Entry 6X7A (X-ray diffraction, 2.08 A resolution); this record covers chain AAA.

Chain AAA:
Name: N-acetyltransferase Eis
Source organism: Mycobacterium tuberculosis (strain ATCC 25618 / H37Rv)
Notes: EC 2.3.1.-
Reference sequence: P9WFK7 (EIS_MYCTU); residue numbers follow UniProt; this construct covers 1-402
Sequence (422 residues; numbered -19 to 402; the number before each row is that of its first residue; numbers below 1 keep their minus sign (Met-19 is residue -19)):
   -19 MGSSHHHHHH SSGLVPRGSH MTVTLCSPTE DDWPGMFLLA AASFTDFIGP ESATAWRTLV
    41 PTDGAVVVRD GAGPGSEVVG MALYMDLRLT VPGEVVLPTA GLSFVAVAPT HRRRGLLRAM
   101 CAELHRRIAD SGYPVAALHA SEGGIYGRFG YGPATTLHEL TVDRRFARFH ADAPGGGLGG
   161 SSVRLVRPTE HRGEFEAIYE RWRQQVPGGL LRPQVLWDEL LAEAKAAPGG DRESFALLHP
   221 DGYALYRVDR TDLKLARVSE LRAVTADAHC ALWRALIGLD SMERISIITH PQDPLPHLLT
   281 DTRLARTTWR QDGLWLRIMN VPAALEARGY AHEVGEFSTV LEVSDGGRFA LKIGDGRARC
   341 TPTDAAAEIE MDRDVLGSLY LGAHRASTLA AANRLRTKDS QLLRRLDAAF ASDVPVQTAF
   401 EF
Disordered / not traced: -19 to 3, 52-55, 158-159
Differences from the reference sequence: expression tag (-19 to 0); engineered mutation Ala204 (Cys in P9WFK7)
Small-molecule neighbours: UTD (4-(4-cyclohexyl-3,4-dihydro-2H-pyridin-1-yl)-1-(4-$l2-fluoranylcyclohexa-1,3,5-trien-1-yl)butan-1-one): Trp13, Asp26, Ile28, Ala33, Trp36, Arg37, Val40, Leu63, Met65, Ser83, Phe84, Glu401, Phe402

Summary:
Bound to chain AAA: compound UTD.
Chain AAA is N-acetyltransferase Eis (Mycobacterium tuberculosis (strain ATCC 25618 / H37Rv)); the structure,
Crystal structure of acetyltransferase Eis from Mycobacterium tuberculosis in complex with inhibitor SGT572,
was determined by X-ray diffraction together with 6X10, 6X6G, 6X6I and 6X6Y from the same study.
